PDB entry 8RGS | X-ray diffraction, 1.79 A resolution | chains A and B

[Chain A (and B)]
Name: Deferrochelatase
Source organism: Streptomyces lividans
Notes: chain B of this document is another copy of the same molecule, construct and numbering; everything in this record applies to it too
UniProtKB: A0A7U9DT46 (A0A7U9DT46_STRLI); residue numbers follow UniProt; this construct covers 48-420
Amino-acid sequence (373 residues; numbered 48 to 420; the number before each row is that of its first residue):
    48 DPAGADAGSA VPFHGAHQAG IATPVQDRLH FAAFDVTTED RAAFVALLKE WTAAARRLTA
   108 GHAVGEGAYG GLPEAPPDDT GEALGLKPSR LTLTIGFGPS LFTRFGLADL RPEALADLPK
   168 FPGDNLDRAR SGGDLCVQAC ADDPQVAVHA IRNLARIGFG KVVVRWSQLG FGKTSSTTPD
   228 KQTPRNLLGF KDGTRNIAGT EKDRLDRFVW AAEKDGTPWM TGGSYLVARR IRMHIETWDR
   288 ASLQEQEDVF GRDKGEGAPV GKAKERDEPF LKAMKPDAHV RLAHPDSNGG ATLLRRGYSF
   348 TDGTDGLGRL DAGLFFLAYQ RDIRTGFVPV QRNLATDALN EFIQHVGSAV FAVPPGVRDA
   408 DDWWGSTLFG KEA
Unresolved in the structure: 48-51, 418-420 (chain B: 48-54, 384, 418-420)
Construct notes: conflict Phe389 (Tyr in A0A7U9DT46)
Ion coordination: heme Fe near His326 (its only coordinating residue here)
Small-molecule neighbours: heme (HEM): Asn233, Leu235, Phe237, Lys238, Asp239, Gly240, Thr241, Arg242, Ile278, Met280, Phe297, Arg299, Pro316, His326, Val327, Ala330, His331, Pro332, Leu340, Arg342, Leu361, Phe363, Phe374, Val377, Gln378, Leu381, Leu386, Ile390, His392

[Chain A / chain B interface]
Contacting residue pairs - 89 pairs, chain A then chain B:
  Gly55(A) - Thr224(B)
  Arg75(A) - Pro191(B)
  Tyr116(A) - Gly302(B)
  Gly117(A) - Leu290(B)
  Pro120(A) - Ser289(B)
  Pro120(A) - Leu290(B)  hydrogen bond (backbone-backbone)
  Pro120(A) - Gln291(B)  hydrogen bond (backbone-backbone)
  Glu121(A) - Ser289(B)
  Ala122(A) - Ser289(B)
  Ala122(A) - Leu290(B)  hydrogen bond (backbone-backbone)
  Pro123(A) - Asp286(B)
  Pro123(A) - Arg287(B)
  Pro123(A) - Ala288(B)
  Pro123(A) - Ser289(B)
  Pro124(A) - Ala288(B)
  Thr127(A) - Gly236(B)
  Thr127(A) - Asp286(B)
  Thr127(A) - Lys301(B)  hydrogen bond (backbone-side chain)
  Gly128(A) - Arg232(B)
  Gly128(A) - Gly236(B)
  Glu129(A) - Asn233(B)
  Glu129(A) - Leu234(B)
  Glu129(A) - Gly236(B)
  Leu131(A) - Arg232(B)
  Gly132(A) - Gln229(B)
  Leu133(A) - Thr225(B)
  Lys134(A) - Thr224(B)
  Asp190(A) - Thr221(B)  hydrogen bond
  Pro191(A) - Arg75(B)
  Pro191(A) - Phe218(B)  hydrophobic
  Pro191(A) - Thr221(B)
  Gln192(A) - Phe218(B)
  Gln192(A) - Gly219(B)
  Gln192(A) - Arg232(B)  hydrogen bond (side chain-backbone)
  Val195(A) - Thr348(B)
  Arg199(A) - Leu234(B)  hydrogen bond (side chain-backbone)
  Arg199(A) - Ile282(B)
  Arg199(A) - Asp286(B)  salt bridge
  Arg203(A) - Asp286(B)  hydrogen bond (side chain-backbone)
  Val211(A) - Thr351(B)
  Val211(A) - Gly355(B)
  Trp213(A) - Thr351(B)
  Ser214(A) - Gly350(B)
  Ser214(A) - Thr351(B)  hydrogen bond
  Leu216(A) - Thr348(B)
  Leu216(A) - Gly350(B)
  Phe218(A) - Pro191(B)
  Phe218(A) - Gln192(B)
  Gln229(A) - Gly132(B)  hydrogen bond (side chain-backbone)
  Arg232(A) - Gly128(B)
  Arg232(A) - Leu131(B)
  Arg232(A) - Gln192(B)  hydrogen bond (backbone-side chain)
  Asn233(A) - Glu129(B)
  Leu234(A) - Glu129(B)
  Leu234(A) - Arg199(B)  hydrogen bond (backbone-side chain)
  Leu235(A) - Thr127(B)
  Gly236(A) - Thr127(B)
  Gly236(A) - Gly128(B)
  Gly236(A) - Glu129(B)
  Ile282(A) - Arg199(B)
  Glu283(A) - Phe206(B)
  Asp286(A) - Pro123(B)
  Asp286(A) - Thr127(B)
  Asp286(A) - Arg199(B)  salt bridge
  Asp286(A) - Arg203(B)  salt bridge
  Arg287(A) - Pro123(B)
  Ala288(A) - Pro123(B)
  Ala288(A) - Pro124(B)
  Ser289(A) - Pro120(B)  hydrogen bond (side chain-backbone)
  Ser289(A) - Glu121(B)
  Ser289(A) - Ala122(B)
  Ser289(A) - Pro123(B)
  Leu290(A) - Gly117(B)
  Leu290(A) - Pro120(B)  hydrogen bond (backbone-backbone)
  Leu290(A) - Ala122(B)  hydrogen bond (backbone-backbone)
  Leu290(A) - Pro124(B)
  Gln291(A) - Pro120(B)  hydrogen bond (backbone-backbone)
  Lys301(A) - Thr127(B)  hydrogen bond (side chain-backbone)
  Gly302(A) - Tyr116(B)
  Thr348(A) - Leu216(B)
  Gly350(A) - Ser214(B)  hydrogen bond (backbone-side chain)
  Thr351(A) - Val211(B)
  Thr351(A) - Arg212(B)
  Thr351(A) - Trp213(B)
  Thr351(A) - Ser214(B)
  Gly355(A) - Val210(B)
  Gly355(A) - Val211(B)  hydrogen bond (backbone-backbone)
  Leu357(A) - Arg199(B)
  Leu357(A) - Ser214(B)
Also at the interface, not in a pair above, chain A (56 interface residues in all): His77, Ala115, Ser136, Asp189, Trp285, Gln293, Asp349, Arg356
Also at the interface, not in a pair above, chain B (60 interface residues in all): His77, Ala115, Gly118, Leu119, Leu133, Arg177, Val195, Ile198, Leu235, Trp285, Gln293, Asp349, Leu357

[In short]
Chain A and chain B form an interface of 56 and 60 residues respectively, with 19 hydrogen bonds and 3 salt
bridges. Polar pairs include Arg199(A)-Asp286(B), Asp286(A)-Arg203(B) and Thr127(A)-Lys301(B). Ligands of
chain A: heme.
Both chains are Deferrochelatase (Streptomyces lividans). Entry 8RGS (Serial synchrotron in plate room
temperature structure of Dye Type Peroxidase Aa) was determined by X-ray diffraction (same publication as
8RGE, 8RGW and 8RGY).
